PDB entry 8A1V | electron microscopy, 2.73 A resolution | chains A and F of the 6 polymer chains in the assembly

== Chain A ==
Name: Na(+)-translocating NADH-quinone reductase subunit A
From: Vibrio cholerae
Notes: EC 7.2.1.1
UniProt: A0A655PZA5 (A0A655PZA5_VIBCL); residues 1-446 here correspond to UniProt positions 17-462 (UniProt number = residue number + 16)
Amino-acid sequence (468 residues; numbered -21 to 446; the number before each row is that of its first residue; numbers below 1 keep their minus sign (Met-21 is residue -21)):
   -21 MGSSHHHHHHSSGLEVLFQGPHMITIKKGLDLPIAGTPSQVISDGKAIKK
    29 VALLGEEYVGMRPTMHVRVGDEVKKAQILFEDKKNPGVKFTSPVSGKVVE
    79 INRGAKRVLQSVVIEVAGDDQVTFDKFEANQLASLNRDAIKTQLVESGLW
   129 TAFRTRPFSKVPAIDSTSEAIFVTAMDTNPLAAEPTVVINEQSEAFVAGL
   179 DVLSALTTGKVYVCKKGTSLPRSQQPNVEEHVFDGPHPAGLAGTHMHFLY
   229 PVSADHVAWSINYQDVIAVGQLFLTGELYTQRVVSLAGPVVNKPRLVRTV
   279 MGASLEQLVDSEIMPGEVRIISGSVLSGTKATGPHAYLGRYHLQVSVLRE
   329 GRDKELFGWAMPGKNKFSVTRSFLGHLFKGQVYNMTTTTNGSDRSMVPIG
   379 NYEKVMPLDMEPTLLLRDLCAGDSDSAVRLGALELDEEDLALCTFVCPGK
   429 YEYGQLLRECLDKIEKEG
Disordered / not traced: -21 to 0
Construct notes: initiating methionine (-21); expression tag (-20 to 0)

== Chain F ==
Name: Na(+)-translocating NADH-quinone reductase subunit F
From: Vibrio cholerae
Notes: EC 7.2.1.1
UniProt: A0A085ST13 (A0A085ST13_VIBCL); residue numbers follow UniProt; this construct covers 1-408
Amino-acid sequence (408 residues; numbered 1 to 408; the number before each row is that of its first residue):
     1 MSTIIFGVVMFTLIILALVLVILFAKSKLVPTGDITISINGDPEKAIVTQ
    51 PGGKLLTALAGAGVFVSSACGGGGSCGQCRVKIKSGGGDILPTELDHISK
   101 GEAREGERLACQVAVKADMDLELPEEIFGVKKWECTVISNDNKATFIKEL
   151 KLAIPDGESVPFRAGGYIQIEAPAHHVKYADFDVPEKYRGDWDKFNLFRY
   201 ESKVDEPIIRAYSMANYPEEFGIIMLNVRIATPPPNNPNVPPGQMSSYIW
   251 SLKAGDKCTISGPFGEFFAKDTDAEMVFIGGGAGMAPMRSHIFDQLKRLK
   301 SKRKMSYWYGARSKREMFYVEDFDGLAAENDNFVWHCALSDPQPEDNWTG
   351 YTGFIHNVLYENYLKDHEAPEDCEYYMCGPPMMNAAVINMLKNLGVEEEN
   401 ILLDDFGG
Disordered / not traced: 1, 408
Bound ions: 2Fe-2S cluster Fe: Cys70, Cys76, Cys79, Cys111
Residues lining bound ligands:
  - FAD (flavin-adenine dinucleotide): Tyr167, Arg210, Ala211, Tyr212, Ser213, Asn227, Val228, Arg229, Ala231, Thr232, Pro233, Pro234, Val240, Pro241, Pro242, Gly243, Gln244, Met245, Ser246, Ala283, Phe406
  - 2Fe-2S cluster (FES): Ser68, Cys70, Gly71, Gly72, Gly73, Gly74, Ser75, Cys76, Gly77, Cys79, Cys111
What the authors report for this chain:
  - mutagenesis - C70A: abolished binding to 2Fe-2S cluster

== Chain A / chain F interface ==
Residue-residue contacts (17; chain A residue first):
  Arg40(A) - Glu397(F)  salt bridge
  Arg46(A) - Glu368(F)  salt bridge
  Lys61(A) - Glu371(F)
  Lys61(A) - Asp372(F)  salt bridge
  Lys62(A) - Glu397(F)  salt bridge
  Lys62(A) - Glu399(F)
  Lys84(A) - Lys392(F)
  Lys84(A) - Asn393(F)
  Lys84(A) - Gly395(F)
  Arg85(A) - Glu368(F)
  Arg85(A) - Pro370(F)
  Arg85(A) - Glu371(F)  salt bridge
  Arg85(A) - Leu394(F)  hydrogen bond (side chain-backbone)
  Asp403(A) - Lys100(F)  salt bridge
  Glu445(A) - Ser99(F)
  Glu445(A) - Lys100(F)
  Glu445(A) - Gly101(F)  hydrogen bond (backbone-backbone)
Also at the interface, not in a pair above, chain A (9 interface residues in all): Thr42
Also at the interface, not in a pair above, chain F (14 interface residues in all): Ala369

== Summary ==
The interface between chain A and chain F involves 9 residues on one side and 14 on the other; the contacts
include 2 hydrogen bonds and 6 salt bridges. Polar pairs include Arg40(A)-Glu397(F), Arg46(A)-Glu368(F) and
Lys61(A)-Asp372(F). Chain F binds flavin-adenine dinucleotide and 2Fe-2S cluster. From the paper: C70A of
chain F abolishes binding to 2Fe-2S cluster.
Here chain A is Na(+)-translocating NADH-quinone reductase subunit A and chain F is Na(+)-translocating
NADH-quinone reductase subunit F, both from Vibrio cholerae. Entry 8A1V (Sodium pumping NADH-quinone
oxidoreductase with substrate Q2) was determined by electron microscopy (same publication as 8A1T, 8A1U, 8A1W,
8A1X, 8A1Y, 8ACW and 8ACY).
